Entry 6OCA (X-ray diffraction, 2.11 A resolution); this record covers chains A and C.

# Chain A
Protein: Ricin A chain
Source organism: Ricinus communis
Notes: EC 3.2.2.22; fragment: Toxin catalytic subunit, residues 38-302
UniProtKB: P02879 (RICI_RICCO); residues 3-267 here correspond to UniProt positions 38-302 (UniProt number = residue number + 35)
Sequence (265 residues; numbered 3 to 267; the number before each row is that of its first residue):
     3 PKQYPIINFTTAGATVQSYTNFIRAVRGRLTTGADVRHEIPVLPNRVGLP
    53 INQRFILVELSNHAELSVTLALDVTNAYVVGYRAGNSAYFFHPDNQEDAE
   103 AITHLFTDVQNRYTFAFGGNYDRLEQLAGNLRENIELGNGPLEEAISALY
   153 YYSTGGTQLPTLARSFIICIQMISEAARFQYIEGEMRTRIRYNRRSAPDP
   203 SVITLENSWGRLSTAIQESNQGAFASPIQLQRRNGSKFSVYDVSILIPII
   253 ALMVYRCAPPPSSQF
Unresolved in the structure: 3-4, 261-267
What the authors report for this chain:
  - catalytic residues: Tyr80, Tyr123, Glu177, Arg180, Trp211 (citing earlier work)

# Chain C
Protein: VHH antibody V2G10
Source organism: Vicugna pacos
Notes: antibody fragment or engineered binder
Sequence (138 residues; numbered 2 to 139; the number before each row is that of its first residue):
     2 VQLVETGGGVVQAGGSLRLSCVASGRTFSVSGRTFSDHGLGWFRQAPGKE
    52 REFVGSISWSVDGDATYYTDLANSVKGRFTISGVNAKNTVYLQMNSLKPE
   102 DTAVYYCAAGLRGGTYARTIYEYDYWGQGTQVTVSLEP
Unresolved in the structure: 31-32, 46-50, 100-101, 136-139

# How chain A and chain C interact
Pairs across the interface (32; chain A residue first):
  Asp96(A) with Tyr122(C)
  Asn97(A) with Tyr122(C), hydrogen bond
  Asn122(A) with Asp125(C)
  Asp124(A) with Leu112(C); Tyr126(C), hydrogen bond
  Glu127(A) with Arg34(C), salt bridge
  Leu133(A) with Arg34(C)
  Arg134(A) with Arg34(C)
  Glu135(A) with Arg34(C), salt bridge
  Asn209(A) with Leu112(C); Arg113(C)
  Arg213(A) with Ser59(C), hydrogen bond; Arg113(C); Gly114(C); Thr116(C), hydrogen bond (side chain-backbone); Tyr117(C)
  Thr216(A) with Tyr117(C), hydrogen bond (side chain-backbone); Arg119(C)
  Ala217(A) with Tyr117(C), hydrophobic
  Glu220(A) with Arg119(C), salt bridge
  Phe226(A) with Tyr117(C)
  Ala227(A) with Tyr117(C), hydrogen bond (backbone-side chain)
  Ser228(A) with Tyr69(C); Tyr117(C), hydrogen bond (backbone-side chain)
  Pro229(A) with Tyr69(C)
  Ile230(A) with Tyr117(C), hydrophobic
  Gln231(A) with Trp60(C); Ser61(C); Val62(C), hydrogen bond (side chain-backbone)
  Lys239(A) with Asp38(C), salt bridge
  Tyr243(A) with Asp63(C)
  Arg258(A) with Glu123(C), salt bridge
Other interface residues (no listed pair), chain A (25 interface residues in all): Gln128, Gln233, Ser241
Other interface residues (no listed pair), chain C (20 interface residues in all): Gly115, Ala118

# In short
The interface between chain A and chain C involves 25 residues on one side and 20 on the other, with 8
hydrogen bonds and 5 salt bridges. Polar pairs include Glu127(A)-Arg34(C), Glu135(A)-Arg34(C) and
Glu220(A)-Arg119(C). From the paper: catalytic residues Tyr80(A), Tyr123(A) and Glu177(A) among others.
Here chain A is Ricin A chain (Ricinus communis) and chain C is VHH antibody V2G10 (Vicugna pacos). Entry 6OCA
(Ricin A chain bound to VHH antibody V2G10) was determined by X-ray diffraction, deposited together with 6OBC,
6OBE, 6OBG, 6OBM and 6OCD.
